8R1O - chains D and G of the 9 polymer chains in the assembly; structure by electron microscopy, 3.19 A resolution.

# Chain D
Molecule: Exoribonuclease phosphorolytic domain-containing protein
Source organism: Thermochaetoides thermophila DSM 1495
UniProt: G0SCD1 (G0SCD1_CHATD); numbering as in UniProt (aligned over 1-258)
Sequence (258 residues; numbered 1 to 258; the number before each row is that of its first residue):
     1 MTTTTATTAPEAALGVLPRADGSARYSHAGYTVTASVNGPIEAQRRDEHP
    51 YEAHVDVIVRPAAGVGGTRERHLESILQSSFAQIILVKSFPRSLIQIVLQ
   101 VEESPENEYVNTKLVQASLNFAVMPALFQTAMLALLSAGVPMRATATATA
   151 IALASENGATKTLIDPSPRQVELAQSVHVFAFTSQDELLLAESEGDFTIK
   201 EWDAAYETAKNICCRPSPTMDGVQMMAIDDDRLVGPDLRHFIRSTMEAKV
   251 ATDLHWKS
Disordered / not traced: 1-2, 213-235

# Chain G
Molecule: Ribosomal RNA-processing protein 40
Source organism: Thermochaetoides thermophila DSM 1495
Notes: engineered mutation(s): G-1, A0
UniProt: G0RZX8 (G0RZX8_CHATD); residue numbers follow UniProt; this construct covers 1-256
Sequence (256 residues; row label = number of the first residue in the row):
     1 MSTTTRPFVLPGETIDPSLVPTHPKHPLRLGPGLRHVPPSDIIPTVAGQL
    51 ITNLNKNSMWVEYNSQRYVPTQNDLVLAQVLRSTQDSYLCLITPHTPPAT
   101 LPHLAFESATKKTRPQLQPGQLVYARVSLANRHMDPELECVNPSTGKADG
   151 LGPITGPGCVFEVSLGFARRLLMAKSREEGKVGVLEMLAGEDPSIGEAGA
   201 GLAFETAVGRNGRVWVGSEDVKTVIIVGRALQETDRGNLTIEGQRKLVRR
   251 LLREMR
Disordered / not traced: 1-4

# How chain D and chain G interact
Residue-residue contacts (54):
  Asp21(D) with Gln66(G), hydrogen bond (backbone-side chain); Arg67(G), salt bridge
  Gly39(D) with Arg67(G)
  Pro40(D) with Arg67(G)
  Ile41(D) with Arg67(G); His95(G)
  Glu42(D) with His95(G), hydrogen bond (backbone-backbone); Thr96(G); Pro97(G); Pro98(G)
  Tyr51(D) with Arg132(G)
  Leu86(D) with Arg35(G); Thr45(G)
  Lys88(D) with Arg132(G), hydrogen bond (backbone-side chain)
  Ser89(D) with Arg132(G)
  Pro91(D) with Arg132(G)
  Arg92(D) with His133(G), hydrogen bond (side chain-backbone); Met134(G); Asp135(G), salt bridge
  Leu136(D) with Pro11(G), hydrophobic
  Ala138(D) with Ser65(G)
  Gly139(D) with Val46(G)
  Val140(D) with Thr45(G)
  Pro141(D) with Thr45(G)
  Met142(D) with Pro11(G); Thr45(G), hydrogen bond (backbone-backbone)
  Arg143(D) with Gly12(G), hydrogen bond (backbone-backbone)
  Ala144(D) with Pro11(G)
  Thr145(D) with Pro11(G)
  Arg243(D) with Phe8(G), hydrogen bond (side chain-backbone); Leu10(G); Glu13(G), salt bridge
  Met246(D) with Phe8(G), hydrophobic; Leu10(G), hydrophobic; Ala47(G), hydrophobic
  Glu247(D) with Phe8(G)
  Val250(D) with Phe8(G), hydrophobic; Gly48(G); Gln49(G)
  Asp253(D) with Asn64(G); Asn238(G)
  Leu254(D) with Gln49(G); Glu62(G)
  Trp256(D) with Glu62(G); Arg170(G); Met173(G), hydrophobic; Glu179(G); Gly180(G); Lys181(G), hydrogen bond (backbone-side chain)
  Lys257(D) with Arg6(G); Ile51(G); Glu62(G)
  Ser258(D) with Arg6(G), hydrogen bond (backbone-side chain); Lys181(G)
Other interface residues (no listed pair), chain D (38 interface residues in all): Ala20, Asn38, Phe90, Ser137, Ser184, Ile242, Ala251, Thr252, His255
Other interface residues (no listed pair), chain G (37 interface residues in all): Val9, Pro44, Tyr63, Val69, Thr240

# In short
38 residues of chain D face 37 of chain G across their interface; the contacts include 9 hydrogen bonds and 3
salt bridges. Among the polar pairs are Asp21(D)-Arg67(G), Arg92(D)-Asp135(G) and Arg243(D)-Glu13(G).
Chain D is Exoribonuclease phosphorolytic domain-containing protein and chain G is Ribosomal RNA-processing
protein 40, both from Thermochaetoides thermophila DSM 1495; the structure, Structure of C. thermophilum RNA
exosome core, was determined by electron microscopy.
